6T1F - chains A and F of the 4 polymer chains in the assembly; structure by X-ray diffraction, 2.90 A resolution.

# Chain A
Protein: Chromosome-partitioning protein ParB
From: Caulobacter vibrioides (strain NA1000 / CB15N)
UniProt: B8GW30 (PARB_CAUVN); numbering as in UniProt (aligned over 11-254)
Chain sequence (257 residues; each row starts with the number of its first residue):
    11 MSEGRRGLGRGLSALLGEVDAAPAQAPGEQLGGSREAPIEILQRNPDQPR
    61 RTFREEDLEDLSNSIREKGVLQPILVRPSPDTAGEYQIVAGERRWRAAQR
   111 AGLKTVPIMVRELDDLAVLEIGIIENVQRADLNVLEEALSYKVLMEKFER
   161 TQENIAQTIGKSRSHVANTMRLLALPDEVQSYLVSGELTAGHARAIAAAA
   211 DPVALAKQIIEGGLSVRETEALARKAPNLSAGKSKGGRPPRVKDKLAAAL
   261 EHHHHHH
Unresolved in the structure: 11-43, 58-61, 239-267
Sequence notes: expression tag (255-267)
What the authors report for this chain:
  - catalytic residues: Gln58, Glu102
  - mutagenesis - E102A: unchanged binding to DNA
  - mutagenesis - E102A: increased binding to closed DNA substrate
  - mutagenesis - E102A: increased binding to high-salt solution
  - mutagenesis - E102A: decreased growth
  - mutagenesis - E102A: decreased stability

# Chain F
Molecule: 22-nt DNA strand
Sequence (22 nucleotides; each row starts with the number of its first residue):
     1 GGATGTTTCACGTGAAACATCC

# Chain A / chain F interface
Residue-residue contacts (19):
  Ser172(A) with DA15(F), hydrogen bond to the phosphate
  Arg173(A) with DA17(F), base contact
  Ser174(A) with DA15(F), base contact; DA16(F), hydrogen bond to the base; DA17(F), hydrogen bond to the base
  Thr199(A) with DG12(F), sugar contact; DT13(F), phosphate contact
  Ala200(A) with DT13(F), phosphate contact
  Gly201(A) with DT13(F), hydrogen bond to the phosphate
  His202(A) with DG12(F), salt bridge to the phosphate
  Arg204(A) with DT13(F), base contact; DG14(F), hydrogen bond to the base; DA15(F), base contact
  Ser225(A) with DC11(F), phosphate contact; DG12(F), phosphate contact
  Val226(A) with DG12(F), hydrogen bond to the phosphate; DT13(F), base contact
  Arg227(A) with DG12(F), hydrogen bond to the base; DT13(F), hydrogen bond to the base
Also at the interface, not in a pair above, chain A (14 interface residues in all): Lys171, Asn178, Leu224

# Overview
The interface between chain A and chain F involves 14 residues on one side and 7 on the other; the contacts
include 8 hydrogen bonds and 1 salt bridge. Polar contacts include Ser174(A)-DA16(F), Ser174(A)-DA17(F) and
Arg204(A)-DG14(F). The paper reports catalytic residues Gln58(A) and Glu102(A); E102A of chain A increases
binding to closed DNA substrate.
Chain A is Chromosome-partitioning protein ParB (Caulobacter vibrioides (strain NA1000 / CB15N)) and chain F
is a 22-nt DNA strand; the structure, Crystal structure of the C-terminally truncated chromosome-partitioning
protein ParB from Caulobacter crescentus complexed to the centromeric ..., was determined by X-ray diffraction
together with 7BM8 from the same study.
